PDB entry 6P1H | electron microscopy, 3.20 A resolution | chains B and C of the 5 polymer chains in the assembly

== Chain B ==
Molecule: DNA polymerase delta small subunit
Source organism: Saccharomyces cerevisiae (strain ATCC 204508 / S288c)
Notes: EC 2.7.7.7
Reference sequence: P46957 (DPOD2_YEAST); residue numbers follow UniProt; this construct covers 1-487
Chain sequence (494 residues; each row starts with the number of its first residue; numbers below 1 keep their minus sign (Gly-6 is residue -6)):
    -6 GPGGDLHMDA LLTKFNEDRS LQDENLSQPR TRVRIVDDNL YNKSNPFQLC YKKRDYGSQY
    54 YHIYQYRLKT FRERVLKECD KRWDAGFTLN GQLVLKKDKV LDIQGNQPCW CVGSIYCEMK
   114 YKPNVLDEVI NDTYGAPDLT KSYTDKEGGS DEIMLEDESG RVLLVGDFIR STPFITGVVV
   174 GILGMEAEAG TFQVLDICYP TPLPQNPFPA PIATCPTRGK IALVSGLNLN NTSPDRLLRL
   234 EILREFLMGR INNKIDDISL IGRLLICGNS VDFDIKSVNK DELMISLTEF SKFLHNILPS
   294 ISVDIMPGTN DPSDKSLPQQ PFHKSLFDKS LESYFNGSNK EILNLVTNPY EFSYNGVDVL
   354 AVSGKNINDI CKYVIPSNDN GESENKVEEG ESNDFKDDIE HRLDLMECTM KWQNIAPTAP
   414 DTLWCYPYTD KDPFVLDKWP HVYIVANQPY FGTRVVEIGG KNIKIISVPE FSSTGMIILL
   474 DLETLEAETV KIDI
Unresolved in the structure: -6 to 4, 205-209, 374-381, 487
Sequence notes: expression tag (-6 to 0)
Curated features (UniProtKB/Swiss-Prot):
  - modified residue: Met1 (N-acetylmethionine), Ser20 (Phosphoserine)

== Chain C ==
Molecule: DNA polymerase delta subunit 3
Source organism: Saccharomyces cerevisiae (strain ATCC 204508 / S288c)
Reference sequence: P47110 (DPOD3_YEAST); residue numbers follow UniProt; this construct covers 1-350
Chain sequence (350 residues; numbered 1 to 350; the number before each row is that of its first residue):
     1 MDQKASYFIN EKLFTEVKPV LFTDLIHHLK IGPSMAKKLM FDYYKQTTNA KYNCVVICCY
    61 KDQTIKIIHD LSNIPQQDSI IDCFIYAFNP MDSFIPYYDI IDQKDCLTIK NSYELKVSES
   121 SKIIERTKTL EEKSKPLVRP TARSKTTPEE TTGRKSKSKD MGLRSTALLA KMKKDRDDKE
   181 TSRQNELRKR KEENLQKINK QNPEREAQMK ELNNLFVEDD LDTEEVNGGS KPNSPKETDS
   241 NDKDKNNDDL EDLLETTAED SLMDVPKIQQ TKPSETEHSK EPKSEEEPSS FIDEDGYIVT
   301 KRPATSTPPR KPSPVVKRAL SSSKKQETPS SNKRLKKQGT LESFFKRKAK
Unresolved in the structure: 1-5, 117-350
Curated features (UniProtKB/Swiss-Prot):
  - modified residue: Thr223 (Phosphothreonine), Ser230 (Phosphoserine)

== Interface between chain B and chain C ==
Residue-residue contacts (85):
  Lys7(B) - Tyr44(C)
  Glu10(B) - Tyr44(C)
  Glu10(B) - Val56(C)
  Glu10(B) - Cys83(C)  hydrogen bond
  Arg12(B) - Ile81(C)
  Ser13(B) - Lys38(C)
  Ser13(B) - Asp82(C)
  Ser13(B) - Cys83(C)  hydrogen bond (side chain-backbone)
  Leu14(B) - Lys38(C)
  Leu14(B) - Phe41(C)  hydrophobic
  Gln15(B) - Ser34(C)  hydrogen bond
  Gln15(B) - Lys38(C)
  Asp16(B) - Lys38(C)
  Glu17(B) - Ser34(C)
  Asn18(B) - Ser34(C)
  Asn18(B) - Met35(C)
  Ser20(B) - Leu107(C)
  Gln21(B) - Leu107(C)
  Pro22(B) - Cys106(C)
  Pro22(B) - Leu107(C)
  Thr24(B) - Cys106(C)  hydrogen bond (side chain-backbone)
  Thr24(B) - Ile109(C)  hydrogen bond (side chain-backbone)
  Thr24(B) - Lys110(C)  hydrogen bond (side chain-backbone)
  Arg25(B) - Ile109(C)
  Arg25(B) - Lys110(C)  hydrogen bond (backbone-backbone)
  Val26(B) - Ile109(C)
  Val26(B) - Lys110(C)
  Arg27(B) - Ile109(C)
  Arg27(B) - Lys110(C)  hydrogen bond (backbone-backbone)
  Arg27(B) - Asn111(C)  hydrogen bond (backbone-backbone)
  Arg27(B) - Ser112(C)
  Val29(B) - Ser112(C)
  Val29(B) - Tyr113(C)
  Asp31(B) - Tyr113(C)
  Ser226(B) - Ile95(C)
  Leu231(B) - Ile67(C)  hydrophobic
  Leu231(B) - Phe94(C)  hydrophobic
  Leu231(B) - Tyr98(C)
  Glu234(B) - Tyr98(C)
  Ile235(B) - Tyr86(C)
  Met241(B) - Thr108(C)
  Arg243(B) - Phe22(C)
  Arg243(B) - Thr23(C)  hydrogen bond
  Arg243(B) - Ile26(C)
  Arg243(B) - Pro33(C)
  Arg243(B) - Lys37(C)  hydrogen bond (backbone-side chain)
  Arg243(B) - Thr108(C)
  Ile244(B) - Ile57(C)  hydrophobic
  Ile244(B) - Ile65(C)  hydrophobic
  Ile244(B) - Phe84(C)
  Asn245(B) - Cys59(C)  hydrogen bond
  Lys247(B) - Pro33(C)
  Ile251(B) - Ile109(C)
  Ser252(B) - Ile109(C)
  Lys285(B) - Tyr98(C)  hydrogen bond (side chain-backbone)
  Lys285(B) - Asp99(C)
  His288(B) - Ile100(C)
  Asn289(B) - Asp99(C)  hydrogen bond (side chain-backbone)
  Asn289(B) - Ile101(C)
  Leu291(B) - Asn111(C)
  Pro292(B) - Gln103(C)
  Pro292(B) - Asn111(C)  hydrogen bond (backbone-backbone)
  Ser293(B) - Ile109(C)
  Ser293(B) - Asn111(C)
  Ile294(B) - Asn111(C)
  Ser295(B) - Asn111(C)  hydrogen bond (backbone-side chain)
  Ser323(B) - Ile100(C)
  Ser326(B) - Leu115(C)
  Tyr327(B) - Leu115(C)  hydrophobic
  Asn329(B) - Lys116(C)
  Asn332(B) - Glu114(C)
  Asn332(B) - Leu115(C)  hydrogen bond (side chain-backbone)
  Asn332(B) - Lys116(C)
  Glu334(B) - Tyr113(C)
  Ile335(B) - Asn111(C)
  Ile335(B) - Tyr113(C)  hydrophobic
  Glu481(B) - Gln63(C)  hydrogen bond
  Thr482(B) - Gln63(C)
  Val483(B) - Gln63(C)
  Lys484(B) - Gln63(C)
  Lys484(B) - Thr64(C)
  Lys484(B) - Ile65(C)  hydrogen bond (backbone-backbone)
  Ile485(B) - Ile65(C)
  Asp486(B) - Ile65(C)  hydrogen bond (backbone-backbone)
  Asp486(B) - Lys66(C)
Other interface residues (no listed pair), chain B (62 interface residues in all): Thr6, Asn9, Asp11, Leu19, Ile28, Leu230, Glu238, Phe239, Asn246, Ile248, Gly255, Ser331
Other interface residues (no listed pair), chain C (46 interface residues in all): His27, Lys45, Asp62, Leu71, Ile80

== In short ==
Chain B and chain C form an interface of 62 and 46 residues respectively; the contacts include 20 hydrogen
bonds. Polar contacts include Glu10(B)-Cys83(C), Ser13(B)-Cys83(C) and Gln15(B)-Ser34(C).
Chain B is DNA polymerase delta small subunit and chain C is DNA polymerase delta subunit 3, both from
Saccharomyces cerevisiae (strain ATCC 204508 / S288c); the structure, Cryo-EM Structure of DNA Polymerase
Delta Holoenzyme, was determined by electron microscopy.
